6PI5 - chain A; structure by X-ray diffraction, 1.67 A resolution.

Chain A:
Name: Atrazine periplasmic binding protein
From: Pseudomonas sp. (strain ADP)
UniProt: Q936X6 (Q936X6_PSESD); numbering as in UniProt (aligned over 27-360)
Sequence (355 residues; each row starts with the number of its first residue):
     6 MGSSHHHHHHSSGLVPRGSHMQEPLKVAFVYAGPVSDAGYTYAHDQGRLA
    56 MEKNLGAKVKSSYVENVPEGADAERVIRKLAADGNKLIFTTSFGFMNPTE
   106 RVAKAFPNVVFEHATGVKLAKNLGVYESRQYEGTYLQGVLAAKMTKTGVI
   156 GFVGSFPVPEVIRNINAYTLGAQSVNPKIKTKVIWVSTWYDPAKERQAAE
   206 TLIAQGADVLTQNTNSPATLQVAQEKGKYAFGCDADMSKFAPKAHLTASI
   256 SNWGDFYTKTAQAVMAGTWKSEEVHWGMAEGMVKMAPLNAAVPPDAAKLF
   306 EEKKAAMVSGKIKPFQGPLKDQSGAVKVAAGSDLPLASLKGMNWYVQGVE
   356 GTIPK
Unresolved in the structure: 6-26
Differences from the reference sequence: initiating methionine (6); expression tag (7-26)
Ligand contacts: guanine (GUN): Ala-37, Tyr-45, Thr-96, Ser-97, Phe-98, Thr-120, Glu-165, Trp-194, Asn-218, Asn-220
From the paper describing this entry:
  - binding site for guanine: Tyr-45, Ser-97, Phe-98, Glu-165, Trp-194, Asn-218, Asn-220
  - contacts within the chain: Glu-165/Asn-169 (hydrogen bond), Thr-139/Asn-169 (hydrogen bond), Asn-169/Asn-218 (hydrogen bond)

Summary:
Ligands of chain A: guanine. From the paper: a binding site for guanine at Tyr-45, Ser-97 and Phe-98 among
others; contacts within the chain involving Asn-169, Glu-165 and Thr-139 among others.
Chain A is Atrazine periplasmic binding protein (Pseudomonas sp. (strain ADP)); the structure, The evolving
story of AtzT, a periplasmic binding protein, was determined by X-ray diffraction, deposited together with
6PII.
